Entry 6NSN (X-ray diffraction, 2.60 A resolution); this record covers chains A and D of the 4 polymer chains in the assembly.

[Chain A]
Protein: TetR family transcriptional regulator CifR
Source organism: Pseudomonas aeruginosa
Reference sequence: A0A0H2ZCS5 (A0A0H2ZCS5_PSEAB); numbering as in UniProt (aligned over 1-196)
Chain sequence (198 residues; each row starts with the number of its first residue; numbers below 1 keep their minus sign (Gly-1 is residue -1)):
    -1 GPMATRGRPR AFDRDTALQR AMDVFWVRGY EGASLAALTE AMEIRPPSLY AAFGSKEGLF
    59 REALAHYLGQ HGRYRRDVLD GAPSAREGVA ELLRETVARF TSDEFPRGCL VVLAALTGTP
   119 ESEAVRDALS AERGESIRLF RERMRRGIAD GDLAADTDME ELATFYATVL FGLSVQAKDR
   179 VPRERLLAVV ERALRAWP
Not modelled in the structure: -1 to 2
Sequence notes: expression tag (-1 to 0); engineered mutation Thr99 (Cys in A0A0H2ZCS5), Arg181 (Cys in A0A0H2ZCS5)
Modified / non-standard residues: Cys107 (S-hydroxycysteine; CSO)
What the authors report for this chain:
  - binding site for the 26-nt DNA strand: Arg4, Arg6, Pro44, Pro45
  - contacts within the chain: Tyr28-Lys54 (hydrogen bond), Glu29-Lys54 (hydrogen bond), Ala31-Lys54 (hydrogen bond), Leu36-Leu57 (hydrophobic contact), Leu47-Leu57 (hydrophobic contact)
  - mutagenesis - R6A: decreased binding to the 26-nt DNA strand
  - mutagenesis - C107S: decreased binding to operator DNA
  - mutagenesis - C107T: abolished binding to the 26-nt DNA strand
  - mutagenesis - C99T/C181R: increased expression
  - mutagenesis - C99T: unchanged expression
  - binding site for the 26-nt DNA strand (chain D): Arg6, Leu33, Tyr48, Lys54

[Chain D]
Molecule: 26-nt DNA strand
Sequence (26 nucleotides; numbered 1 to 26; the number before each row is that of its first residue):
     1 AAATTTATAG TGATCGATAC AAATAA

[Chain A / chain D interface]
Contacting residue pairs - 21 pairs, chain A then chain D:
  Thr3(A) - DA26(D)  sugar contact
  Arg4(A) - DA26(D)  sugar contact
  Gly5(A) - DA25(D)  sugar contact
  Arg6(A) - DA23(D)  hydrogen bond to the sugar
  Arg6(A) - DT24(D)  hydrogen bond to the base
  Arg6(A) - DA25(D)  sugar contact
  Pro7(A) - DT24(D)  phosphate contact
  Pro7(A) - DA25(D)  phosphate contact
  Ala31(A) - DG16(D)  phosphate contact
  Ser32(A) - DC15(D)  phosphate contact
  Ser32(A) - DG16(D)  phosphate contact
  Leu33(A) - DG16(D)  hydrogen bond to the phosphate
  Pro44(A) - DT18(D)  base contact
  Pro45(A) - DT18(D)  base contact
  Pro45(A) - DA19(D)  base contact
  Tyr48(A) - DG16(D)  sugar contact
  Tyr48(A) - DA17(D)  hydrogen bond to the phosphate
  Tyr48(A) - DT18(D)  base contact
  Ser53(A) - DA17(D)  phosphate contact
  Lys54(A) - DG16(D)  salt bridge to the phosphate
  Lys54(A) - DA17(D)  hydrogen bond to the phosphate
Interface residues without a listed pair, chain A (15 interface residues in all): Glu29, Ala34
Interface residues without a listed pair, chain D (10 interface residues in all): DA22

[Overview]
15 residues of chain A face 10 of chain D across their interface, with 5 hydrogen bonds and 1 salt bridge.
Polar pairs include Arg6(A)-DT24(D), Arg6(A)-DA23(D) and Leu33(A)-DG16(D). The paper reports a binding site
for the 26-nt DNA strand at Arg4(A), Arg6(A) and Pro44(A) among others; R6A of chain A reduces binding to the
26-nt DNA strand; 5 substitutions were tested in all.
Chain A is TetR family transcriptional regulator CifR (Pseudomonas aeruginosa) and chain D is a 26-nt DNA
strand; the structure, TetR family transcriptional regulator CifR C99T-C181R Cysteines mutant complexed with
26bp double-strand operator DNA, was determined by X-ray diffraction (same publication as 6NSM and 6NSR).
